Entry 7NX1 (X-ray diffraction, 1.30 A resolution); this record covers chain A.

# Chain A
Protein: Leukocyte tyrosine kinase receptor
Source organism: Homo sapiens
Notes: EC 2.7.10.1
Reference sequence: P29376 (LTK_HUMAN); residue numbers follow UniProt; this construct covers 63-378
Chain sequence (322 residues; each row starts with the number of its first residue):
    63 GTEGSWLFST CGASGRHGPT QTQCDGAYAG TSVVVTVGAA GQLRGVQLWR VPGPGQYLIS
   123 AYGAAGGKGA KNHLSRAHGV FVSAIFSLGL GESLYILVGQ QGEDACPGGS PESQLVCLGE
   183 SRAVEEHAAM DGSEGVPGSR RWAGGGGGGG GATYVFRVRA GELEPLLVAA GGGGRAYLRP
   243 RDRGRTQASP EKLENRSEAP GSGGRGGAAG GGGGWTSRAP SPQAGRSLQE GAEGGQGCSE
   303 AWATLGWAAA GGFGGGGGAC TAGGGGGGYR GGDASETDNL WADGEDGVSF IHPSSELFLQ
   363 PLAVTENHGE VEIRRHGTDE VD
Not modelled in the structure: 63-65, 184-204, 243-261
Sequence notes: expression tag (379-384)
Curated features (UniProtKB/Swiss-Prot):
  - glycosylation: N257 (N-linked (GlcNAc...) asparagine)
  - mutagenesis: R241 (R241A: Abolished homodimerization following interaction with ALKAL1)
Disulfides: C73-C86, C168-C179, C300-C322
Bound ions: terbium(III) ion site 1: D335, E347; terbium(III) ion site 2: D381, E382 (together with bis-tris buffer)
From the paper describing this entry:
  - interface hot spots (mutagenesis) - R241A: abolished binding to chain C

# In short
D335 and E347 form the terbium(III) ion site 1. D381 and E382 coordinate terbium(III) ion site 2. From
UniProt: one mutagenesis site. From the paper: R241A abolishes binding to chain C.
Chain A is Leukocyte tyrosine kinase receptor (Homo sapiens); the structure, TG domain of LTK, was determined
by X-ray diffraction together with 7NWZ, 7NX0, 7NX2, 7NX3 and 7NX4 from the same study.
